Entry 3PUV (X-ray diffraction, 2.40 A resolution); this record covers chains E and G of the 5 polymer chains in the assembly.

[Chain E]
Protein: Maltose-binding periplasmic protein
Organism: Escherichia coli
Reference sequence: P0AEX9 (MALE_ECOLI); residues 1-370 here correspond to UniProt positions 27-396 (UniProt number = residue number + 26)
Amino-acid sequence (378 residues; numbered 1 to 378; the number before each row is that of its first residue):
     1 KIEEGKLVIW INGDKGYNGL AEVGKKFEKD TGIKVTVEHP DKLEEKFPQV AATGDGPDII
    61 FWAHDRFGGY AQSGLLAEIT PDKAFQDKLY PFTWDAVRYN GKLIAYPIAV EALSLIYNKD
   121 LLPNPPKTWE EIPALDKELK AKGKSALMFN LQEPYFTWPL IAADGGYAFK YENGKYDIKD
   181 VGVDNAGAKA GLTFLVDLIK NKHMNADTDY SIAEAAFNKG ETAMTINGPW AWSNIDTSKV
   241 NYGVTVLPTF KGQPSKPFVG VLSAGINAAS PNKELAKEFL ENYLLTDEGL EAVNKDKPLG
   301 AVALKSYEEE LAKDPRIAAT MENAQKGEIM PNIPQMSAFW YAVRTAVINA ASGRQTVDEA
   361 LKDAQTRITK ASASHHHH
Not modelled in the structure: 375-378
Construct notes: expression tag (371-378)

[Chain G]
Protein: Maltose transport system permease protein malG
Organism: Escherichia coli
Reference sequence: P68183 (MALG_ECOLI); residues 1-296 here = UniProt positions 1-296
Amino-acid sequence (296 residues; row label = number of the first residue in the row):
     1 MAMVQPKSQK ARLFITHLLL LLFIAAIMFP LLMVVAISLR QGNFATGSLI PEQISWDHWK
    61 LALGFSVEQA DGRITPPPFP VLLWLWNSVK VAGISAIGIV ALSTTCAYAF ARMRFPGKAT
   121 LLKGMLIFQM FPAVLSLVAL YALFDRLGEY IPFIGLNTHG GVIFAYLGGI ALHVWTIKGY
   181 FETIDSSLEE AAALDGATPW QAFRLVLLPL SVPILAVVFI LSFIAAITEV PVASLLLRDV
   241 NSYTLAVGMQ QYLNPQNYLW GDFAAAAVMS ALPITIVFLL AQRWLVNGLT AGGVKG
Not modelled in the structure: 1-8
Curated features (UniProtKB/Swiss-Prot):
  - mutagenesis: Glu-190 (E190A/C/K/L: Reduction of transport rate), Ala-192 (A192D/S/L: Loss of transport and MalK dissociation from the membrane), Gly-196 (G196A: No effect; G196P: Loss of transport and MalK dissociation from the membrane), Pro-209 (P209A: No effect)

[How chain E and chain G interact]
Contacting residue pairs (33; chain E residue first):
  Trp-10(E) / Arg-238(G)
  Asn-12(E) / Asn-254(G)  hydrogen bond
  Asn-12(E) / Pro-255(G)
  Gly-13(E) / Gln-251(G)
  Asp-14(E) / Asn-254(G)
  Tyr-17(E) / Phe-79(G)
  Glu-38(E) / Arg-238(G)  salt bridge
  His-39(E) / Phe-79(G)
  His-39(E) / Gln-251(G)  hydrogen bond (backbone-side chain)
  Pro-40(E) / Tyr-243(G)
  Pro-40(E) / Gln-251(G)
  Asp-41(E) / Ser-234(G)  hydrogen bond
  Asp-41(E) / Gln-250(G)
  Asp-41(E) / Gln-251(G)
  Lys-46(E) / Ser-234(G)  hydrogen bond (side chain-backbone)
  Gln-49(E) / Val-138(G)
  Val-50(E) / Tyr-141(G)
  Trp-62(E) / Pro-255(G)  hydrophobic
  Tyr-155(E) / Gln-256(G)
  Ser-211(E) / Ala-45(G)
  Ser-211(E) / Thr-46(G)
  Glu-214(E) / Asn-43(G)
  Glu-214(E) / Phe-44(G)
  Ala-215(E) / Thr-46(G)
  Asn-218(E) / Phe-44(G)
  Lys-219(E) / Gly-47(G)
  Lys-219(E) / Glu-52(G)  salt bridge
  Trp-230(E) / Gln-256(G)
  Trp-230(E) / Asn-257(G)
  Asn-234(E) / Gly-42(G)
  Asn-234(E) / Asn-43(G)  hydrogen bond (side chain-backbone)
  Asn-234(E) / Phe-44(G)
  Thr-237(E) / Gln-41(G)
Other interface residues (no listed pair), chain E (25 interface residues in all): Tyr-210, Ile-212, Ser-238
Other interface residues (no listed pair), chain G (22 interface residues in all): Leu-235, Val-240

[In short]
Chain E and chain G form an interface of 25 and 22 residues respectively; the contacts include 5 hydrogen
bonds and 2 salt bridges. Polar contacts include Glu-38(E)/Arg-238(G), Lys-219(E)/Glu-52(G) and
Asn-12(E)/Asn-254(G). Curated annotation (UniProt) lists 4 mutagenesis sites on chain G.
Chain E is Maltose-binding periplasmic protein and chain G is Maltose transport system permease protein malG,
both from Escherichia coli; the structure, Crystal Structure of an outward-facing MBP-Maltose transporter
complex bound to ADP-VO4, was determined by X-ray diffraction, deposited together with 3PUW, 3PUX and 3RLF.
